PDB entry 7V6W | X-ray diffraction, 2.55 A resolution | chains B and G of the 8 polymer chains in the assembly

Chain B:
Name: Antitoxin
Source organism: Staphylococcus aureus (strain NCTC 8325 / PS 47)
UniProtKB: Q2FVF7 (Q2FVF7_STAA8); residues 1-85 here = UniProt positions 1-85
Chain sequence (85 residues; row label = number of the first residue in the row):
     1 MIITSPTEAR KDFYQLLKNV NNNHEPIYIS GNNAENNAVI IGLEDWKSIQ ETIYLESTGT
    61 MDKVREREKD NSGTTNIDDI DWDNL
From the paper describing this entry:
  - binding site for the 26-nt DNA strand: Thr7, Arg10, Tyr14
  - binding site for the 26-nt DNA strand (chain G): Pro6, Thr7, Arg10, Tyr14, Lys18, Asn32
  - specificity-determining residues: Thr7, Arg10, Tyr14
  - self-association interface (contacts with another copy of this molecule); pairs are residue here / residue on that copy: Thr7-Tyr14 (hydrogen bond)
  - binding site for the 26-nt DNA strand: Pro6, Thr7

Chain G:
Molecule: 26-nt DNA strand
Sequence (26 nucleotides; each row starts with the number of its first residue):
     1 TTGACGTACT CAAGTGCGTA CGCTAT

Interface between chain B and chain G:
Residue-residue contacts (12):
  Ser5(B) - DA4(G)  phosphate contact
  Pro6(B) - DA4(G)  phosphate contact
  Thr7(B) - DG3(G)  sugar contact
  Thr7(B) - DA4(G)  hydrogen bond to the phosphate
  Arg10(B) - DC5(G)  base contact
  Arg10(B) - DG6(G)  hydrogen bond to the base
  Arg10(B) - DT7(G)  base contact
  Gly31(B) - DA4(G)  phosphate contact
  Asn32(B) - DG3(G)  hydrogen bond to the phosphate
  Asn32(B) - DA4(G)  hydrogen bond to the phosphate
  Asn33(B) - DA4(G)  phosphate contact
  Asn33(B) - DC5(G)  phosphate contact

In short:
7 residues of chain B and 5 residues of chain G are in contact; the contacts include 4 hydrogen bonds. Polar
contacts include Arg10(B)-DG6(G), Thr7(B)-DA4(G) and Asn32(B)-DG3(G). The paper reports a binding site for the
26-nt DNA strand (chain G) at Pro6(B), Thr7(B) and Arg10(B) among others; a binding site for the 26-nt DNA
strand at Thr7(B), Arg10(B) and Tyr14(B) among others.
Here chain B is Antitoxin (Staphylococcus aureus (strain NCTC 8325 / PS 47)) and chain G is a 26-nt DNA
strand. Entry 7V6W (Crystal structure of heterohexameric Sa2YoeB-Sa2YefM complex bound to 26bp-DNA) was
determined by X-ray diffraction together with 7V5Y and 7V5Z from the same study.
